PDB entry 8DFO | electron microscopy, 3.10 A resolution | chains I and M of the 13 polymer chains in the assembly

Chain I:
Protein: CRISPR-associated protein, CT1133 family
From: Desulfovibrio vulgaris
UniProt: Q72WF8 (Q72WF8_DESVH); residues 1-612 here = UniProt positions 1-612
Sequence (612 residues; row label = number of the first residue in the row):
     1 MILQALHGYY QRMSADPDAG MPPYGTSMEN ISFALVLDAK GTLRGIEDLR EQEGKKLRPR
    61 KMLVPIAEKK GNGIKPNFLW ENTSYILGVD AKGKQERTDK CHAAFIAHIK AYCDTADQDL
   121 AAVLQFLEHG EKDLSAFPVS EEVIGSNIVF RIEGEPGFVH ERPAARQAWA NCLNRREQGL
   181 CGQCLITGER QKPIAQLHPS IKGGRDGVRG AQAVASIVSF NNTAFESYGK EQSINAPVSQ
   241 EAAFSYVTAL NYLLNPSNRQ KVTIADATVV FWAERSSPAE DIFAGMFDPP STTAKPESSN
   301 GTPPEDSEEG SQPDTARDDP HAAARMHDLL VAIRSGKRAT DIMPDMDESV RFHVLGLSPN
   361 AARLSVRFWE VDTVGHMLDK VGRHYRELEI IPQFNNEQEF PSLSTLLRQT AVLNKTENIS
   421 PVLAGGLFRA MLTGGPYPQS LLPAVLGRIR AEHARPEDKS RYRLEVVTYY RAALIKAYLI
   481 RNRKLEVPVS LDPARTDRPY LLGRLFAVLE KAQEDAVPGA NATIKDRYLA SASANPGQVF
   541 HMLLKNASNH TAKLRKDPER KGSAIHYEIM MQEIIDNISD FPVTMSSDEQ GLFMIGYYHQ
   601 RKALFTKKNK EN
Disordered / not traced: 1-2, 25-179, 291-324, 428, 562, 609-612

Chain M:
Protein: AcrIC4
From: Pseudomonas aeruginosa phage DMS3mVir
Sequence (57 residues; row label = number of the first residue in the row):
     1 MDNKITPADE EKIREWLNCE EASVDNDGDV WVAVPMTGHW LSDEQKAKYI EWRGDET

Chain I / chain M interface:
Contacting residue pairs (17; chain I residue first):
  Leu197(I) with Glu56(M); Thr57(M)
  Gln212(I) with Glu11(M), hydrogen bond; Arg14(M); Glu15(M); Cys19(M)
  Val214(I) with Glu11(M); Glu15(M)
  Asn221(I) with Trp16(M); Trp52(M); Glu56(M), hydrogen bond
  Asn222(I) with Trp16(M)
  Gln232(I) with Glu56(M)
  Asn360(I) with Asn18(M)
  Ala361(I) with Asn18(M); Glu20(M)
  Arg363(I) with Asn18(M)
Other interface residues (no listed pair), chain I (11 interface residues in all): Ala213, Ala362

Overview:
Chain I and chain M form an interface of 11 and 10 residues respectively, with 2 hydrogen bonds. Polar
contacts include Gln212(I)-Glu11(M) and Asn221(I)-Glu56(M).
Chain I is CRISPR-associated protein, CT1133 family (Desulfovibrio vulgaris) and chain M is AcrIC4
(Pseudomonas aeruginosa phage DMS3mVir); the structure, type I-C Cascade bound to AcrIC4, was determined by
electron microscopy together with 8DEJ, 8DFA, 8DFS and 8DEX from the same study.
